3L5T - chains A and B of the 3 polymer chains in the assembly; structure by X-ray diffraction, 1.86 A resolution.

== Chain A (and B) ==
Protein: Macrophage migration inhibitory factor
Organism: Homo sapiens
Notes: EC 5.3.2.1, 5.3.3.12; chain B of this document is another copy of the same molecule, construct and numbering; everything in this record applies to it too
UniProtKB: P14174 (MIF_HUMAN); residues 1-114 here correspond to UniProt positions 2-115 (UniProt number = residue number + 1)
Chain sequence (122 residues; row label = number of the first residue in the row):
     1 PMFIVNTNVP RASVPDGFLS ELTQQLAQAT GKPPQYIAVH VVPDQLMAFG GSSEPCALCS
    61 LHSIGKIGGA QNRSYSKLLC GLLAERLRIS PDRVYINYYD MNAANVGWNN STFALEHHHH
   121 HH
Disordered / not traced: 115-122 (chain B: 118-122)
Differences from the reference sequence: expression tag (115-122)
Curated features (UniProtKB/Swiss-Prot):
  - active site: P1 (Proton acceptor)
  - binding site (substrate): K32, I64, N97
  - modified residue: K77 (N6-acetyllysine)
Small-molecule neighbours: 956 (1-methyl-2-oxo-4-[4-(thiophen-2-ylcarbonyl)piperazin-1-yl]-1,2-dihydroquinoline-3-carbonitrile): P1, M2, K32, Q35, Y36, H62, S63, I64, M101, V106, W108, F113

== Interface between chain A and chain B ==
Pairs across the interface (59; chain A residue first):
  N6(A) with H40(B)
  Q45(A) with H40(B), hydrogen bond; V42(B)
  L46(A) with L19(B), hydrophobic; H40(B); V41(B), hydrogen bond (backbone-backbone)
  M47(A) with L19(B); V39(B)
  A48(A) with A38(B); V39(B), hydrogen bond (backbone-backbone)
  F49(A) with Q35(B); I37(B); A38(B), hydrophobic; W108(B)
  G50(A) with P34(B); Q35(B); I37(B), hydrogen bond (backbone-backbone)
  G51(A) with T23(B)
  L58(A) with I4(B), hydrophobic; A38(B), hydrophobic; H40(B)
  I67(A) with N105(B)
  N72(A) with A104(B), hydrogen bond (side chain-backbone); N105(B); T112(B)
  R73(A) with N110(B); S111(B); T112(B); A114(B), hydrogen bond (side chain-backbone); H117(B), hydrogen bond (side chain-backbone)
  S76(A) with G107(B); N110(B); S111(B), hydrogen bond (side chain-backbone); T112(B)
  K77(A) with N110(B), hydrogen bond (backbone-backbone)
  C80(A) with N110(B), hydrogen bond (side chain-backbone)
  P91(A) with N109(B), hydrogen bond (backbone-backbone); N110(B)
  D92(A) with W108(B), hydrogen bond (backbone-side chain); N109(B)
  V94(A) with G107(B); W108(B)
  Y95(A) with P1(B); M2(B), hydrophobic; Y36(B), hydrogen bond (side chain-backbone); G107(B); W108(B); F113(B), hydrophobic
  I96(A) with N105(B); V106(B); G107(B), hydrogen bond (backbone-backbone)
  N97(A) with M2(B), hydrogen bond; H62(B); M101(B); N105(B); V106(B)
  Y98(A) with N105(B), hydrogen bond (backbone-backbone); G107(B)
  Y99(A) with H62(B), hydrogen bond
Other interface residues (no listed pair), chain A (26 interface residues in all): G69, G81, R93
Other interface residues (no listed pair), chain B (29 interface residues in all): R11

== Summary ==
The interface between chain A and chain B involves 26 residues on one side and 29 on the other, with 17
hydrogen bonds. Polar contacts include Q45(A)-H40(B), N72(A)-A104(B) and R73(A)-A114(B). Chain A binds
compound 956.
Chain A and chain B are both Macrophage migration inhibitory factor (Homo sapiens); the structure, Crystal
structure of macrophage migration inhibitory factor (MIF) with thiophenepiperazinylquinolinone inhibitor at
1.86A resolution, was determined by X-ray diffraction together with 3L5P, 3L5R, 3L5S, 3L5U and 3L5V from the
same study.
